Entry 2P7A (X-ray diffraction, 2.30 A resolution); this record covers chain A.

Chain A:
Name: Estrogen-related receptor gamma
From: Homo sapiens
UniProtKB: P62508 (ERR3_HUMAN); numbering as in UniProt (aligned over 229-458)
Amino-acid sequence (251 residues; row label = number of the first residue in the row):
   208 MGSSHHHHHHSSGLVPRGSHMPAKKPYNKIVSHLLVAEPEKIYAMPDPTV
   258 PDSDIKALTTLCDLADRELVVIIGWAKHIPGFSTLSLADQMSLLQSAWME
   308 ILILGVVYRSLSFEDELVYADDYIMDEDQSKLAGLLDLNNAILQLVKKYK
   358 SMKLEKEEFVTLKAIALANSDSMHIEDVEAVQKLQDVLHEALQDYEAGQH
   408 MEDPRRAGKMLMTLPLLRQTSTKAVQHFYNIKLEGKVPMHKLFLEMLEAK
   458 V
Not modelled in the structure: 208-233, 457-458
Differences from the reference sequence: expression tag (208-228)
Ligand contacts: 4-chloro-3-methylphenol (43M): L268, L271, A272, E275, M306, L309, I310, V313, R316, Y326, F435

Overview:
Ligands of chain A: 4-chloro-3-methylphenol.
Chain A is Estrogen-related receptor gamma (Homo sapiens); the structure, Crystal Structure of Estrogen
Related Receptor g in complex with 3-methyl phenol, was determined by X-ray diffraction (same publication as
2P7G and 2P7Z).
